5T10 - chains A and B; structure by X-ray diffraction, 2.50 A resolution.

[Chain A (and B)]
Name: Uncharacterized protein
From: Paraburkholderia phytofirmans
Notes: chain B of this document is another copy of the same molecule, construct and numbering; everything in this record applies to it too
UniProt: B2T2U6 (B2T2U6_PARPJ); residues 5-160 here correspond to UniProt positions 28-183 (UniProt number = residue number + 23)
Sequence (160 residues; each row starts with the number of its first residue):
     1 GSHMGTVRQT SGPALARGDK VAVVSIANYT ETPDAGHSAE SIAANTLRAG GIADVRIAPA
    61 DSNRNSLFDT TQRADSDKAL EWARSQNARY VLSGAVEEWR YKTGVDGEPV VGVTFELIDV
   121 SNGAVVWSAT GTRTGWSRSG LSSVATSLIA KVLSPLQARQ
Disordered / not traced: 1-4, 59-80, 159-160 (chain B: 1-3, 61-77)
Sequence notes: expression tag (1-4)

[How chain A and chain B interact]
Pairs across the interface - 40 pairs, chain A then chain B:
  Pro-33(A) / Tyr-29(B)
  Pro-33(A) / Glu-31(B)
  Asp-34(A) / Asn-28(B)
  Asp-34(A) / Tyr-29(B)
  His-37(A) / Tyr-29(B)
  Ser-38(A) / Tyr-29(B)
  Ser-38(A) / Glu-97(B)
  Ser-41(A) / Tyr-29(B)
  Ser-41(A) / Glu-97(B)
  Ser-41(A) / Thr-114(B)
  Asn-45(A) / Thr-114(B)
  Asn-45(A) / Phe-115(B)
  Asn-45(A) / Ser-128(B)
  Asn-45(A) / Ala-129(B)  hydrogen bond (side chain-backbone)
  Asn-45(A) / Thr-130(B)  hydrogen bond
  Arg-48(A) / Thr-10(B)
  Arg-48(A) / Glu-116(B)  salt bridge
  Arg-48(A) / Val-125(B)
  Arg-48(A) / Ser-128(B)
  Ala-49(A) / Thr-10(B)
  Tyr-101(A) / Glu-98(B)  hydrogen bond
  Tyr-101(A) / Lys-102(B)
  Tyr-101(A) / Val-110(B)
  Val-105(A) / Gly-104(B)
  Ser-137(A) / Lys-102(B)  hydrogen bond (backbone-side chain)
  Arg-138(A) / Lys-102(B)
  Arg-138(A) / Glu-108(B)
  Arg-138(A) / Thr-134(B)
  Ser-139(A) / Lys-102(B)  hydrogen bond (backbone-side chain)
  Ser-139(A) / Thr-134(B)
  Gly-140(A) / Val-110(B)
  Gly-140(A) / Thr-134(B)  hydrogen bond (backbone-side chain)
  Leu-141(A) / Glu-98(B)  hydrogen bond (backbone-side chain)
  Ser-142(A) / Glu-98(B)  hydrogen bond
  Ser-142(A) / Val-111(B)  hydrogen bond (side chain-backbone)
  Ser-142(A) / Gly-112(B)
  Ser-142(A) / Thr-132(B)
  Ser-143(A) / Thr-132(B)  hydrogen bond
  Thr-146(A) / Thr-130(B)
  Thr-146(A) / Thr-132(B)
Interface residues without a listed pair, chain A (21 interface residues in all): Ile-42, Ala-53, Gly-104
Interface residues without a listed pair, chain B (24 interface residues in all): Ala-95, Arg-100, Thr-103

[In short]
21 residues of chain A and 24 residues of chain B are in contact; the contacts include 10 hydrogen bonds and 1
salt bridge. Polar pairs include Arg-48(A)/Glu-116(B), Asn-45(A)/Ala-129(B) and Asn-45(A)/Thr-130(B).
Chain A and chain B are both Uncharacterized protein (Paraburkholderia phytofirmans); the structure, PelC
dodecamer from Paraburkholderia phytofirmans, space group P6, was determined by X-ray diffraction (same
publication as 5T0Z and 5T11).
